PDB entry 1PY2 | X-ray diffraction, 2.80 A resolution | chain A

Chain A:
Molecule: Interleukin-2
From: Homo sapiens
UniProtKB: P60568 (IL2_HUMAN); residues 1-132 here correspond to UniProt positions 21-152 (UniProt number = residue number + 20)
Amino-acid sequence (132 residues; numbered 1 to 132; the number before each row is that of its first residue):
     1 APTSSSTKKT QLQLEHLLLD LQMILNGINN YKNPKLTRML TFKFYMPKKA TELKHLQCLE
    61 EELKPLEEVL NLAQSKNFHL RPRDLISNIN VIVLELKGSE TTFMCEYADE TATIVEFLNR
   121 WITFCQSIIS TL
Not modelled in the structure: 1-5, 32-33, 74-77, 79-80, 98-99
UniProt features mapped onto this chain:
  - glycosylation: Thr3 (O-linked (GalNAc...) threonine)
Disulfide bonds: Cys58-Cys105
Ligand contacts: FRH (5-[2,3-dichloro-4-(5-{1-[2-(2-guanidino-4-methyl-pentanoylamino)-acetyl]-piperidin-4-yl}-1-methyl-1H-pyrazol-3-yl)-phenoxymethyl]-furan-2-carboxylic acid): Pro34, Lys35, Arg38, Met39, Thr41, Phe42, Lys43, Phe44, Tyr45, Glu62, Pro65, Val69, Leu72, Ala73, Thr111

Summary:
Bound to chain A: compound FRH.
Chain A is Interleukin-2 (Homo sapiens); the structure, Structure of a 60 nM Small Molecule Bound to a Hot
Spot on IL-2, was determined by X-ray diffraction, deposited together with 1PW6.
